Entry 9H9N (electron microscopy, 3.10 A resolution); this record covers chains A and U of the 13 polymer chains in the assembly.

Chain A:
Molecule: 16S RNA
From: Escherichia coli
Sequence (1541 nucleotides; numbered 1 to 1542; 1 number in that range is skipped by the numbering (no residue carries it; nothing is unmodelled there); the number before each row is that of its first residue):
     1 AAAUUGAAGA GUUUGAUCAU GGCUCAGAUU GAACGCUGGC GGCAGGCCUA ACACAUGCAA
    61 GUCGAACGGU AACAGGAAGA AGCUUGCUUC UUUGCUGACG AGUGGCGGAC GGGUGAGUAA
   121 UGUCUGGGAA ACUGCCUGAU GGAGGGGGAU AACUACUGGA AACGGUAGCU AAUACCGCAU
   181 AACGUCGCAA GACCAAAGAG GGGGACCUUC GGGCCUCUUG CCAUCGGAUG UGCCCAGAUG
   241 GGAUUAGCUA GUAGGUGGGG UAACGGCUCA CCUAGGCGAC GAUCCCUAGC UGGUCUGAGA
   301 GGAUGACCAG CCACACUGGA ACUGAGACAC GGUCCAGACU CCUACGGGAG GCAGCAGUGG
   361 GGAAUAUUGC ACAAUGGGCG CAAGCCUGAU GCAGCCAUGC CGCGUGUAUG AAGAAGGCCU
   421 UCGGGUUGUA AAGUACUUUC AGCGGGGAGG AAGGGAGUAA AGUUAAUACC UUUGCUCAUU
   481 GACGUUACCC GCAGAAGAAG CACCGGCUAA CUCCGUGCCA GCAGCCXCGG UAAUACGGAG
   541 GGUGCAAGCG UUAAUCGGAA UUACUGGGCG UAAAGCGCAC GCAGGCGGUU UGUUAAGUCA
   601 GAUGUGAAAU CCCCGGGCUC AACCUGGGAA CUGCAUCUGA UACUGGCAAG CUUGAGUCUC
   661 GUAGAGGGGG GUAGAAUUCC AGGUGUAGCG GUGAAAUGCG UAGAGAUCUG GAGGAAUACC
   721 GGUGGCGAAG GCGGCCCCCU GGACGAAGAC UGACGCUCAG GUGCGAAAGC GUGGGGAGCA
   781 AACAGGAUUA GAUACCCUGG UAGUCCACGC CGUAAACGAU GUCGACUUGG AGGUUGUGCC
   841 CUUGAGGCGU GGCUUCCGGA GCUAACGCGU UAAGUCGACC GCCUGGGGAG UACGGCCGCA
   901 AGGUUAAAAC UCAAAUGAAU UGACGGGGGC
   932 CCGCACAAGC GGUGGAGCAU GUGGUUUAAU UCGAUGXAAC GCGAAGAACC UUACCUGGUC
   992 UUGACAUCCA CGGAAGUUUU CAGAGAUGAG AAUGUGCCUU CGGGAACCGU GAGACAGGUG
  1052 CUGCAUGGCU GUCGUCAGCU CGUGUUGUGA AAUGUUGGGU UAAGUCCCGC AACGAGCGCA
  1112 ACCCUUAUCC UUUGUUGCCA GCGGUCCGGC CGGGAACUCA AAGGAGACUG CCAGUGAUAA
  1172 ACUGGAGGAA GGUGGGGAUG ACGUCAAGUC AUCAUGGCCC UUACGACCAG GGCUACACAC
  1232 GUGCUACAAU GGCGCAUACA AAGAGAAGCG ACCUCGCGAG AGCAAGCGGA CCUCAUAAAG
  1292 UGCGUCGUAG UCCGGAUUGG AGUCUGCAAC UCGACUCCAU GAAGUCGGAA UCGCUAGUAA
  1352 UCGUGGAUCA GAAUGCCACG GUGAAUACGU UCCCGGCCUU GUACACACCG CCCGUXACAC
  1412 CAUGGGAGUG GGUUGCAAAA GAAGUAGGUA GCUUAACCUU CGGGAGGGCG CUUACCACUU
  1472 UGUGAUUCAU GACUGGGGUG AAGUCGUAAC AAGGUAACCG UAGGGGAACC UGCGGUUGGA
  1532 UCACCUCCUU A
Unresolved in the structure: 932-1386, 1535-1542
Modified positions: PSU (pseudouridine-5'-monophosphate) at position 516, G7M (N7-methyl-guanosine-5'-monophosphate) at position 527, 2MG (2N-methylguanosine-5'-monophosphate) at position 967, 5MC (5-methylcytidine-5'-monophosphate) at position 968, 2MG (2N-methylguanosine-5'-monophosphate) at position 1208, 4OC (4n,o2'-methylcytidine-5'-monophosphate) at position 1402, 5MC (5-methylcytidine-5'-monophosphate) at position 1407, UR3 (3-methyluridine-5'-monophoshate) at position 1498, 2MG (2N-methylguanosine-5'-monophosphate) at position 1516, MA6 (6N-dimethyladenosine-5'-monophoshate) at position 1518, MA6 (6N-dimethyladenosine-5'-monophoshate) at position 1519
Metal / ion sites: Mg2+ site 1 near G21 (its only coordinating residue here); Mg2+ site 2 near C48 (its only coordinating residue here); Mg2+ site 3 near A53 (its only coordinating residue here); Mg2+ site 4: A59, U387; Mg2+ site 5 near G100 (its only coordinating residue here); K+ site 1: G104, G105; Mg2+ site 6: A109, G331; Mg2+ site 7: A116, G117, G289; Mg2+ site 8 near C135 (its only coordinating residue here); K+ site 2: G145, A197; Mg2+ site 9: A174, C175; Mg2+ site 10: U180, A195; 32 more Mg2+ sites not listed; 4 more K+ sites not listed
Ligand contacts: A1IC4 ((2S,3S)-2-[[(2S)-2-[[(2S,4S)-5-aminocarbonyloxy-4-oxidanyl-2-[[(2S,3R)-3-oxidanylpiperidin-2-yl]carbonylamino]pentanoyl]amino]-3-(1H-imidazol-4-yl)propanoyl]amino]-3-(2-chloranyl-1H-imidazol-4-yl)-3-oxidanyl-propanoic acid): U692, G693, U788, U789, G791, A792, A794, C795, C796, U1506

Chain U:
Name: Small ribosomal subunit protein bS21
From: Escherichia coli
UniProtKB: P68679 (RS21_ECOLI); residues 1-71 here = UniProt positions 1-71
Amino-acid sequence (71 residues; each row starts with the number of its first residue):
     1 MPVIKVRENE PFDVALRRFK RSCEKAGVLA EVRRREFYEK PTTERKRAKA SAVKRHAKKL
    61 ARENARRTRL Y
Unresolved in the structure: 1-9, 62-71

Chain A / chain U interface:
Residue-residue contacts (14):
  A718(A) with Glu31(U), hydrogen bond to the sugar; Arg34(U), sugar contact; Arg35(U), hydrogen bond to the sugar
  U723(A) with Ala52(U), phosphate contact; Arg55(U), salt bridge to the phosphate
  G1526(A) with Lys40(U), phosphate contact; Pro41(U), phosphate contact; Thr42(U), phosphate contact; Arg45(U), phosphate contact
  U1527(A) with Thr42(U), phosphate contact; Arg45(U), salt bridge to the phosphate
  U1528(A) with Lys49(U), salt bridge to the phosphate
  G1530(A) with Lys46(U), hydrogen bond to the base
  C1533(A) with Arg47(U), hydrogen bond to the base
Interface residues without a listed pair, chain A (10 interface residues in all): C856, G1525, U1532
Interface residues without a listed pair, chain U (14 interface residues in all): Tyr38, His56

In short:
10 residues of chain A and 14 residues of chain U are in contact; the contacts include 4 hydrogen bonds and 3
salt bridges. Polar pairs include G1530(A)-Lys46(U), C1533(A)-Arg47(U) and A718(A)-Glu31(U). Ligands of chain
A: compound A1IC4. A59(A) and U387(A) form the Mg2+ site 4.
Chain A is 16S RNA and chain U is Small ribosomal subunit protein bS21, both from Escherichia coli; the
structure, Complex 4 (BODY) 30S-GE81112 (weak residual tRNA), was determined by electron microscopy together
with 9H8G, 9H9H, 9H9I, 9H9J, 9H9K, 9H9L and 9H9M from the same study.
